PDB entry 6L8X | X-ray diffraction, 1.55 A resolution | chain A

[Chain A]
Protein: Glycosyltransferase
From: Siraitia grosvenorii
Notes: EC 2.4.1.-
UniProt: K7NBW3 (K7NBW3_SIRGR); numbering as in UniProt (aligned over 1-454)
Amino-acid sequence (454 residues; row label = number of the first residue in the row):
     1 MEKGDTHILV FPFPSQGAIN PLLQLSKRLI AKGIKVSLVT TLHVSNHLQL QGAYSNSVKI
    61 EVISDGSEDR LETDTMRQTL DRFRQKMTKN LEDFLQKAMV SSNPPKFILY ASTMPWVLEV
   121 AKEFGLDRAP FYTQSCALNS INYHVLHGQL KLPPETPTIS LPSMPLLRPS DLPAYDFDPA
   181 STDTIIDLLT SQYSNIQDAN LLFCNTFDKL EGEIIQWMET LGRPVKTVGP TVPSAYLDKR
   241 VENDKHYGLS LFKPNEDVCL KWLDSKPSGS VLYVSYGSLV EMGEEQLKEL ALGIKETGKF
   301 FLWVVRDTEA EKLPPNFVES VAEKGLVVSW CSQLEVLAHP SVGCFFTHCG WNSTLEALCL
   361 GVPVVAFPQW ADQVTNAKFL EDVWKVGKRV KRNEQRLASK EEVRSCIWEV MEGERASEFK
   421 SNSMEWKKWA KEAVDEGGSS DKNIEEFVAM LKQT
Not modelled in the structure: 1-4
Disulfide bonds: C259-C331
Differences from the reference sequence: engineered mutation A18 (His in K7NBW3), A111 (Asp in K7NBW3)
UniProt features mapped onto this chain:
  - binding site (an anthocyanidin): H144, A371
  - binding site (UDP-alpha-D-glucose): S278, C331, Q333, W351, N352, S353, E356, D372, Q373
  - mutagenesis: S15 (S15A: In UGTMG1; increases catalytic efficiency more than 10000-fold for the 3-OH glycosylation of mogrol, and acquired ability to convert the generated mogroside I-E to mogroside II-E via 24-OH ...), R28 (R28H: In UGTMG1; increases catalytic efficiency more than 10000-fold for the 3-OH glycosylation of mogrol, and acquired ability to convert the generated mogroside I-E to mogroside II-E via 24-OH ...), H47 (H47R: In UGTMG1; increases catalytic efficiency more than 10000-fold for the 3-OH glycosylation of mogrol, and acquired ability to convert the generated mogroside I-E to mogroside II-E via 24-OH ...), L48 (L48M: In UGTMG1; increases catalytic efficiency more than 10000-fold for the 3-OH glycosylation of mogrol, and acquired ability to convert the generated mogroside I-E to mogroside II-E via 24-OH ...), M76 (M76L: In UGTMG1; increases catalytic efficiency more than 10000-fold for the 3-OH glycosylation of mogrol, and acquired ability to convert the generated mogroside I-E to mogroside II-E via 24-OH ...), T79 (T79Y: In UGTMG1; increases catalytic efficiency more than 10000-fold for the 3-OH glycosylation of mogrol, and acquired ability to convert the generated mogroside I-E to mogroside II-E via 24-OH ...), L109 (L109I: In UGTMG1; increases catalytic efficiency more than 10000-fold for the 3-OH glycosylation of mogrol, and acquired ability to convert the generated mogroside I-E to mogroside II-E via 24-OH ...)

[Overview]
From UniProt: anthocyanidin-binding residues H144 and A371, 9 UDP-alpha-D-glucose-binding residues and 7
mutagenesis sites.
Chain A is Glycosyltransferase (Siraitia grosvenorii); the structure, Crystal structure of Siraitia
grosvenorii ugt transferase mutant2, was determined by X-ray diffraction together with 6L8W, 6L8Z and 6L90
from the same study.
